7T3K - chains J and K of the 22 polymer chains in the assembly; structure by electron microscopy, 3.50 A resolution.

[Chain J (and K)]
Name: AcrIF24
Notes: chain K of this document is another copy of the same molecule, construct and numbering; everything in this record applies to it too
Amino-acid sequence (228 residues; numbered 1 to 228; the number before each row is that of its first residue):
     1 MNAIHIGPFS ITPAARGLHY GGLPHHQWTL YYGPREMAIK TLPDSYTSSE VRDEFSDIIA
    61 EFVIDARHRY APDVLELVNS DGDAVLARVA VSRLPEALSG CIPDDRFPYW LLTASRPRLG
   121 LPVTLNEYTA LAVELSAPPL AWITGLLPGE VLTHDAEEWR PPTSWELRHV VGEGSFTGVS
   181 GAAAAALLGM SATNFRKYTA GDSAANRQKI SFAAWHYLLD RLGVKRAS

[Interface between chain J and chain K]
Residue-residue contacts - 46 pairs, chain J then chain K:
  L77(J) - L125(K)  hydrophobic
  L86(J) - L125(K)
  A87(J) - L125(K)  hydrophobic
  Y109(J) - L86(K)
  Y109(J) - Y109(K)  hydrogen bond
  L125(J) - L77(K)  hydrophobic
  L125(J) - L86(K)  hydrophobic
  L125(J) - A87(K)  hydrophobic
  N126(J) - A87(K)
  N126(J) - R88(K)  hydrogen bond (side chain-backbone)
  Y128(J) - T129(K)
  T129(J) - Y128(K)  hydrogen bond
  T129(J) - A132(K)
  A132(J) - V133(K)
  V133(J) - A132(K)
  V133(J) - S136(K)
  V133(J) - S228(K)
  S136(J) - V133(K)
  H154(J) - Y217(K)  hydrogen bond
  H154(J) - R221(K)  hydrogen bond
  A156(J) - G189(K)
  L187(J) - F212(K)
  L188(J) - F212(K)
  L188(J) - A213(K)
  G189(J) - A156(K)
  G189(J) - F212(K)
  F212(J) - L187(K)
  F212(J) - L188(K)
  F212(J) - G189(K)
  F212(J) - Y217(K)
  A213(J) - L188(K)  hydrophobic
  A213(J) - A214(K)  hydrophobic
  A213(J) - Y217(K)  hydrophobic
  A214(J) - A213(K)  hydrophobic
  H216(J) - Y217(K)  hydrogen bond
  Y217(J) - H154(K)  hydrogen bond
  Y217(J) - F212(K)  hydrophobic
  Y217(J) - A213(K)  hydrophobic
  Y217(J) - H216(K)
  D220(J) - D220(K)
  R221(J) - H154(K)  hydrogen bond
  R226(J) - D220(K)  salt bridge
  R226(J) - R226(K)
  R226(J) - A227(K)
  S228(J) - V133(K)
  S228(J) - S228(K)
Other interface residues (no listed pair), chain J (26 interface residues in all): R88
Other interface residues (no listed pair), chain K (28 interface residues in all): V89, N126

[Summary]
26 residues of chain J and 28 residues of chain K are in contact; the contacts include 8 hydrogen bonds and 1
salt bridge. Among the polar pairs are R226(J)-D220(K), Y109(J)-Y109(K) and N126(J)-R88(K).
Chain J and chain K are both AcrIF24; the structure, Cryo-EM structure of Csy-AcrIF24 dimer, was determined by
electron microscopy together with 7T3J, 7T3L, 7TAW and 7TAX from the same study.
